PDB entry 1Q3V | X-ray diffraction, 2.91 A resolution | chains D and A of the 10 polymer chains in the assembly

Chain D:
Molecule: loxP DNA
Sequence (37 nucleotides; numbered 100 to 136; the number before each row is that of its first residue):
   100 GGATAACTTC GTATAGCATA CATTATACGA AGTTATC

Chain A:
Molecule: Cre recombinase
Organism: Enterobacteria phage P1
UniProt: P06956 (RECR_BPP1); residues 1-343 here = UniProt positions 1-343
Amino-acid sequence (347 residues; numbered -3 to 343; the number before each row is that of its first residue; numbers below 1 keep their minus sign (Phe-3 is residue -3)):
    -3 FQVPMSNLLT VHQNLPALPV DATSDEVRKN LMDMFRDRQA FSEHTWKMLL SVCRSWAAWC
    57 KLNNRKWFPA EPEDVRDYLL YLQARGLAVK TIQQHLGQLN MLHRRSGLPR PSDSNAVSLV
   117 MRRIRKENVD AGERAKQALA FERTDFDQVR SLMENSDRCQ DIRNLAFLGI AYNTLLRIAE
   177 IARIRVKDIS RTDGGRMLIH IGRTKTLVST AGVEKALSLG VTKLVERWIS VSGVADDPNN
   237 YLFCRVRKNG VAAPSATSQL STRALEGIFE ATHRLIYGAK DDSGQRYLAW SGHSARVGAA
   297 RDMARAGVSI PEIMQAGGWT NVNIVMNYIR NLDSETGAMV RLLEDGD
Unresolved in the structure: -3 to 9, 342-343
Sequence notes: cloning artifact (-3 to 0)
Bound ions: Mg2+ site 1 near His40 (its only coordinating residue here); Mg2+ site 2 near Asn160 (its only coordinating residue here); Mg2+ site 3 near Glu331 (its only coordinating residue here)
Curated features (UniProtKB/Swiss-Prot):
  - active site: Arg173, His289, Arg292, Trp315, Tyr324 (O-(3'-phospho-DNA)-tyrosine intermediate)
Reported in the primary citation:
  - catalytic residues: His289, Tyr324
  - binding site for loxP DNA: Lys201, Trp315
  - binding site for loxP DNA: His289, Tyr324
  - conformationally variable residues (helix shift): Tyr324
  - catalytic residues: Lys201 (citing earlier work)

How chain D and chain A interact:
Pairs across the interface (50):
  DT103(D) with Lys244(A), base contact
  DA104(D) with Lys244(A), sugar contact
  DA105(D) with Gln156(A), hydrogen bond to the phosphate; Val242(A), phosphate contact; Arg243(A), sugar contact; Lys244(A), sugar contact
  DC106(D) with Gln156(A), phosphate contact; Arg159(A), salt bridge to the phosphate; Arg241(A), phosphate contact; Val242(A), phosphate contact
  DT107(D) with Gln255(A), phosphate contact; Leu256(A), phosphate contact; Ser257(A), hydrogen bond to the phosphate; Ala260(A), phosphate contact
  DT108(D) with Ser257(A), base contact; Arg259(A), base contact
  DG110(D) with Arg50(A), sugar contact
  DT111(D) with Met44(A), base contact; Ser47(A), hydrogen bond to the phosphate; Arg50(A), salt bridge to the phosphate
  DA112(D) with Met44(A), base contact; Arg81(A), salt bridge to the phosphate; Leu83(A), phosphate contact; Thr87(A), sugar contact; His91(A), salt bridge to the phosphate; Arg282(A), base contact
  DT113(D) with Met44(A), base contact; Leu83(A), phosphate contact; Ala84(A), hydrogen bond to the phosphate; Lys86(A), sugar contact; Thr87(A), hydrogen bond to the phosphate; Gln90(A), base contact; Arg282(A), hydrogen bond to the sugar
  DA114(D) with Lys86(A), base contact; Gln90(A), base contact; Ala131(A), phosphate contact; Lys132(A), hydrogen bond to the phosphate; Tyr283(A), sugar contact
  DG115(D) with Lys86(A), hydrogen bond to the base; Tyr324(A), hydrogen bond to the phosphate
  DC116(D) with Arg173(A), salt bridge to the phosphate; Lys201(A), phosphate contact; His289(A), phosphate contact; Arg292(A), salt bridge to the phosphate; Trp315(A), hydrogen bond to the phosphate
  DA117(D) with Lys201(A), salt bridge to the phosphate; Thr202(A), phosphate contact; Thr316(A), phosphate contact
  DT118(D) with Thr202(A), phosphate contact; Leu203(A), phosphate contact
Other interface residues (no listed pair), chain D (16 interface residues in all): DC109
Other interface residues (no listed pair), chain A (40 interface residues in all): Lys43, Gln133, Arg154, Thr206, Asn317, Ile320

Overview:
The interface between chain D and chain A involves 16 residues on one side and 40 on the other; the contacts
include 10 hydrogen bonds and 7 salt bridges. Polar contacts include DG115(D)-Lys86(A), DT113(D)-Arg282(A) and
DA105(D)-Gln156(A). From the paper: catalytic residues His289(A), Tyr324(A) and Lys201(A); a binding site for
loxP DNA at Lys201(A), Trp315(A) and His289(A) among others.
Chain D is loxP DNA and chain A is Cre recombinase (Enterobacteria phage P1); the structure, Crystal structure
of a wild-type Cre recombinase-loxP synapse: phosphotyrosine covalent intermediate, was determined by X-ray
diffraction together with 1NZB, 1OUQ and 1Q3U from the same study.
